7K01 - chains 1 and 6 of the 7 polymer chains in the assembly; structure by electron microscopy, 3.90 A resolution.

Chain 1:
Protein: General transcription and DNA repair factor IIH subunit TFB1
Organism: Saccharomyces cerevisiae (strain ATCC 204508 / S288c)
UniProt: P32776 (TFB1_YEAST); residue numbers follow UniProt; this construct covers 1-642
Chain sequence (642 residues; each row starts with the number of its first residue):
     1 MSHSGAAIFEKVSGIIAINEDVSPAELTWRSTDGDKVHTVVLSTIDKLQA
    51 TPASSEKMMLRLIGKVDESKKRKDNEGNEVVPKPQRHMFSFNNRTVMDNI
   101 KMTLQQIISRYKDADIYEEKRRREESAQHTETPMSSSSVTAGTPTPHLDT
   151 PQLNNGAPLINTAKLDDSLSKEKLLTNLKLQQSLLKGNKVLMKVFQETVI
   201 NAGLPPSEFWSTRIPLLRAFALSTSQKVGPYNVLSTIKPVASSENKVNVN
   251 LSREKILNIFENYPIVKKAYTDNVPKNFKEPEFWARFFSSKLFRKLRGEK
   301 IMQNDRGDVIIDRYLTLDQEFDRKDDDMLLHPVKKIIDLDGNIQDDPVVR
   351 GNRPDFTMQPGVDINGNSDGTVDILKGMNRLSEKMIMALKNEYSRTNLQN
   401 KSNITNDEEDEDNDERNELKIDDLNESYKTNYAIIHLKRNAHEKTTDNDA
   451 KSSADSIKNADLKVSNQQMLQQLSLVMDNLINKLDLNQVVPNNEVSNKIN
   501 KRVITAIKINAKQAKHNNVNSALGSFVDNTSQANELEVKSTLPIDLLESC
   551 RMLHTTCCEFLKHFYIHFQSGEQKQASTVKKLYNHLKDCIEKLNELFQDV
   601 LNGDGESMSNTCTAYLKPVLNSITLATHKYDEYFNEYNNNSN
Disordered / not traced: 1-167, 356-367, 394-464, 520-536, 568-572, 640-642
UniProt features mapped onto this chain:
  - modified residue: T150 (Phosphothreonine)

Chain 6:
Protein: General transcription and DNA repair factor IIH subunit SSL1
Organism: Saccharomyces cerevisiae (strain ATCC 204508 / S288c)
UniProt: Q04673 (SSL1_YEAST); residue numbers follow UniProt; this construct covers 1-461
Chain sequence (461 residues; numbered 1 to 461; the number before each row is that of its first residue):
     1 MAPVVISESEEDEDRVAITRRTKRQVHFDGEGDDRVDQQQQQHSSSHRDR
    51 DKHVQRKKKKRLSNRNLQGSNGGYAWEDEIKRSWDLVKVDDEGDMASLVA
   101 SIVEARKKRTAKKNITPYQRGIIRSLILTLDCSEAMLEKDLRPNRHAMII
   151 QYAIDFVHEFFDQNPISQMGIIIMRNGLAQLVSQVSGNPQDHIDALKSIR
   201 KQEPKGNPSLQNALEMARGLLLPVPAHCTREVLIVFGSLSTTDPGDIHQT
   251 IDSLVSEKIRVKVLGLSAQVAICKELCKATNYGDESFYKILLDETHLKEL
   301 FNEAVTPLPVNKINKGFTLVKMGFPTRIFEDTPTFCSCHSKLVYGGYFCP
   351 NCHSKVCSLPTVCPCCDLMLILSTHLARSYHHLMPLKTFAEVPTTEKFRS
   401 EDCFSCQSRFPILKNHKNGKLLTSSRYRCEDCKQEFCVDCDVFIHEILHN
   451 CPGCESKPVIT
Disordered / not traced: 1-106, 458-461
Metal / ion sites: Zn2+ site 1: C336, C338, H339, C357; Zn2+ site 2: C349, C352, C363, C366; Zn2+ site 3: C403, C406, C437, C440; Zn2+ site 4: C429, C432, C451, C454
UniProt features mapped onto this chain:
  - zinc finger: C349 to C366 (C4-type)

Chain 1 / chain 6 interface:
Pairs across the interface (38; chain 1 residue first):
  R218(1) - G219(6)
  A219(1) - Q184(6)
  L222(1) - M216(6)
  L222(1) - G219(6)
  S223(1) - M216(6)
  Q226(1) - L178(6)
  Q226(1) - A179(6)  hydrogen bond (side chain-backbone)
  Q226(1) - M216(6)
  K227(1) - N212(6)
  K227(1) - P244(6)
  V228(1) - L178(6)  hydrophobic
  V228(1) - P244(6)
  G229(1) - T242(6)
  G229(1) - P244(6)
  P230(1) - D243(6)
  Y231(1) - T242(6)
  N232(1) - N207(6)
  L389(1) - D243(6)
  L389(1) - P244(6)
  L389(1) - G245(6)
  L389(1) - D246(6)
  E548(1) - S340(6)
  R551(1) - F335(6)
  R551(1) - C336(6)  hydrogen bond (side chain-backbone)
  R551(1) - S337(6)
  R551(1) - K341(6)  hydrogen bond (side chain-backbone)
  T555(1) - S337(6)
  E559(1) - P364(6)
  E559(1) - C365(6)
  K562(1) - N351(6)
  K562(1) - C352(6)
  K562(1) - C365(6)
  K562(1) - C366(6)
  A614(1) - P333(6)
  Y615(1) - F335(6)
  S622(1) - C352(6)  hydrogen bond (side chain-backbone)
  S622(1) - H353(6)
  K629(1) - N351(6)  hydrogen bond
Other interface residues (no listed pair), chain 1 (24 interface residues in all): P215, C558, P618
Other interface residues (no listed pair), chain 6 (30 interface residues in all): G177, L220, L222, P223, T334, S354

Overview:
24 residues of chain 1 face 30 of chain 6 across their interface, with 5 hydrogen bonds. Among the polar pairs
are Q226(1)-A179(6), R551(1)-C336(6) and R551(1)-K341(6). C336(6), C338(6), H339(6) and C357(6) form the Zn2+
site 1. C349(6), C352(6), C363(6) and C366(6) coordinate Zn2+ site 2.
Chain 1 is General transcription and DNA repair factor IIH subunit TFB1 and chain 6 is General transcription
and DNA repair factor IIH subunit SSL1, both from Saccharomyces cerevisiae (strain ATCC 204508 / S288c); the
structure, Structure of TFIIH in TFIIH/Rad4-Rad23-Rad33 DNA opening complex, was determined by electron
microscopy (same publication as 7K04 and 7M2U).
